Entry 3TDD (X-ray diffraction, 2.70 A resolution); this record covers chains L and M of the 28 polymer chains in the assembly.

[Chain L]
Protein: Proteasome component C5
Source organism: Saccharomyces cerevisiae
Notes: EC 3.4.25.1
UniProtKB: P23724 (PSB1_YEAST); the construct lacks a stretch of the UniProt sequence and is renumbered around it, so the offset changes along the chain: -9 to -1 = UniProt 20-28; 1-70 = UniProt 29-98; 71-106 = UniProt 100-135; 107-144 = UniProt 138-175; 2 more segments
Chain sequence (222 residues; numbered -9 to 194 plus 20 insertion-coded residues; 2 numbers in that range are skipped by the numbering (no residue carries them; nothing is unmodelled there); the number before each row is that of its first residue; a row labelled like 10A-10B holds insertion residues (10A, then the next letters in order); numbers below 1 keep their minus sign (Gln-9 is residue -9)):
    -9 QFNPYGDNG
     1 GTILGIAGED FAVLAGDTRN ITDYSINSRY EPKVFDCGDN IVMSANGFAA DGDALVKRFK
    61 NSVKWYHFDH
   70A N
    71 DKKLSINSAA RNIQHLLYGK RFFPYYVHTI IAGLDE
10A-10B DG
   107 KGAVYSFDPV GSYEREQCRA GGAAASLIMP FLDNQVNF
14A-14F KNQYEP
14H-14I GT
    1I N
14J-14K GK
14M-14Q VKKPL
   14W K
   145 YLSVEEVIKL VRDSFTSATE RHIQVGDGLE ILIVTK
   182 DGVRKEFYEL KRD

[Chain M]
Protein: Proteasome component PRE4
Source organism: Saccharomyces cerevisiae
Notes: EC 3.4.25.1
UniProtKB: P30657 (PSB4_YEAST); the construct lacks a stretch of the UniProt sequence and is renumbered around it, so the offset changes along the chain: -8 to -1 = UniProt 34-41; 1-70 = UniProt 42-111; 74-92 = UniProt 120-138; 93-105 = UniProt 141-153; 3 more segments
Chain sequence (233 residues; numbered -8 to 211 plus 19 insertion-coded residues; 6 numbers in that range are skipped by the numbering (no residue carries them; nothing is unmodelled there); the number before each row is that of its first residue; a row labelled like 71B-71D holds insertion residues (71B, then the next letters in order); numbers below 1 keep their minus sign (Thr-8 is residue -8)):
    -8 TQQPIVTG
     1 TSVISMKYDN GVIIAADNLG SYGSLLRFNG VERLIPVGDN TVVGISGDIS DMQHIERLLK
    61 DLVTENAYDN
   69A P
   69C L
   70A A
   71A D
    72 A
71B-71D EEA
    74 LEPSYIFEYL ATVMYQRRS
92A-92B KM
    93 NPLWNAIIVA GVQ
10A-10B SN
   106 GDQFLRYVNL LGVTYSSPTL ATGFGAHMAN PLLRKV
14A-14G VDRESDI
   144 PKTTVQVAEE AIVNAMRVLY YRDARSSRNF SLAIIDKN
   18A T
   183 GLTFKKNLQV ENMKWDFAKD IKGYGTQKI

[Chain L / chain M interface]
Pairs across the interface (40):
  Gln-9(L) - Thr-8(M)  hydrogen bond
  Phe-8(L) - Thr-8(M)
  Phe-8(L) - Arg91(M)
  Phe-8(L) - Met92B(M)
  Phe-8(L) - Pro94(M)  hydrophobic
  Phe-8(L) - Leu116(M)  hydrophobic
  Asn-7(L) - Leu116(M)
  Pro-6(L) - Arg91(M)  hydrogen bond (backbone-side chain)
  Pro-6(L) - Met92B(M)  hydrophobic
  Pro-6(L) - Leu116(M)
  Tyr-5(L) - Arg91(M)
  Asn-2(L) - Val118(M)
  Asn20(L) - Tyr120(M)
  Ser25(L) - His132(M)  hydrogen bond
  Ile26(L) - Arg139(M)  hydrogen bond (backbone-side chain)
  Asn27(L) - Tyr120(M)  hydrogen bond
  Asn27(L) - Ser122(M)
  Ser28(L) - Ser121(M)  hydrogen bond (side chain-backbone)
  Tyr30(L) - Ser121(M)
  Glu31(L) - Arg111(M)  salt bridge
  Glu31(L) - Tyr120(M)
  Glu31(L) - Ser121(M)  hydrogen bond (side chain-backbone)
  Phe48(L) - Arg91(M)
  Phe48(L) - Leu116(M)
  Phe48(L) - Val118(M)  hydrophobic
  Ala50(L) - Tyr88(M)
  Ala50(L) - Leu116(M)
  Ala50(L) - Gly117(M)
  Ala50(L) - Val118(M)  hydrophobic
  Asp51(L) - Tyr88(M)  hydrogen bond
  Asp51(L) - Arg91(M)  salt bridge
  Asp53(L) - Thr119(M)
  Ala54(L) - Tyr88(M)
  Lys57(L) - Glu81(M)  salt bridge
  Phe93(L) - Arg91(M)
  Phe93(L) - Ser92(M)
  Tyr95(L) - Tyr88(M)
  Glu190(L) - Arg14C(M)  salt bridge
  Arg193(L) - Asp14B(M)  salt bridge
  Arg193(L) - Arg14C(M)
Interface residues without a listed pair, chain L (24 interface residues in all): Gly-4
Interface residues without a listed pair, chain M (22 interface residues in all): Trp96, Leu115, Leu125

[Overview]
24 residues of chain L and 22 residues of chain M are in contact, with 8 hydrogen bonds and 5 salt bridges.
Among the polar pairs are Glu31(L)-Arg111(M), Asp51(L)-Arg91(M) and Lys57(L)-Glu81(M).
Chain L is Proteasome component C5 and chain M is Proteasome component PRE4, both from Saccharomyces
cerevisiae; the structure, Crystal structure of yeast CP in complex with Belactosin C, was determined by X-ray
diffraction.
